Entry 6BBN (X-ray diffraction, 3.51 A resolution); this record covers chains B and E of the 6 polymer chains in the assembly.

[Chain B]
Molecule: Tubulin beta-2B chain
Source organism: Bos taurus
UniProt: Q6B856 (TBB2B_BOVIN); the author numbering skips numbers that UniProt does not, so the offset changes along the chain: 1-44 = UniProt 1-44; 47-360 = UniProt 45-358; 369-455 = UniProt 359-445
Sequence (445 residues; each row starts with the number of its first residue; note: 10 numbers in that range are skipped by the numbering (no residue carries them; nothing is unmodelled there)):
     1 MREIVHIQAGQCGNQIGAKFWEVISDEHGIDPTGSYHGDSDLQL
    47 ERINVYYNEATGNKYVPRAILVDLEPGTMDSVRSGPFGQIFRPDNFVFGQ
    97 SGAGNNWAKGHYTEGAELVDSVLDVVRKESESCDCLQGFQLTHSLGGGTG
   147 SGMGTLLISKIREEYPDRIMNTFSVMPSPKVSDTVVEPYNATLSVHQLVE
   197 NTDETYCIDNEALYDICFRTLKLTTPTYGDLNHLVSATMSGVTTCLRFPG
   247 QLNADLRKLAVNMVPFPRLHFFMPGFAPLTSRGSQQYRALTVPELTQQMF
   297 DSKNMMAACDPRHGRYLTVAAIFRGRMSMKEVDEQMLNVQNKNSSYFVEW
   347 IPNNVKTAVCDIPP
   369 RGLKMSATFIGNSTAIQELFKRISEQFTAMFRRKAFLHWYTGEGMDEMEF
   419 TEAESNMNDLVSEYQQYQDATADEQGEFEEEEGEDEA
Disordered / not traced: 442-455
Metal / ion sites: Mg2+: Glu71 (together with GDP)
Small-molecule neighbours: GDP (guanosine-5'-diphosphate): Gly10, Gln11, Cys12, Gln15, Ile16, Ala99, Asn101, Ser140, Gly142, Gly143, Gly144, Thr145, Gly146, Met172, Pro173, Val177, Ser178, Asp179, Glu183, Asn206, Tyr224, Leu227, Asn228
Swiss-Prot annotation at these positions:
  - motif: Met1 to Ile4 (MREI motif)
  - binding site (GTP): Gln11, Glu71, Ser140, Gly144, Thr145, Gly146, Asn206, Asn228
  - binding site (Mg(2+)): Glu71
  - modified residue: Ser40 (Phosphoserine), Thr57 (Phosphothreonine), Lys60 (N6-acetyllysine), Ser174 (Phosphoserine), Thr287 (Phosphothreonine), Thr292 (Phosphothreonine), Arg320 (Omega-N-methylarginine), Glu448 (5-glutamyl polyglutamate)
  - cross-link (Glycyl lysine isopeptide (Lys-Gly)): Lys60 (interchain with G-Cter in ubiquitin), Lys326 (interchain with G-Cter in ubiquitin)

[Chain E]
Molecule: Kinesin-like protein KIF2A
Source organism: Homo sapiens
UniProt: O00139 (KIF2A_HUMAN); residue numbers follow UniProt; this construct covers 153-553
Sequence (420 residues; each row starts with the number of its first residue):
   134 MGSSHHHHHHSSGLVPRGSSRRKSNCVKEVEKLQEKREKRRLQQQELREK
   184 RAQDVDATNPNYEIMCMIRDFRGSLDYRPLTTADPIDEHRICVCVRKRPL
   234 NKKETQMKDLDVITIPSKDVVMVHEPKQKVDLTRYLENQTFRFDYAFDDS
   284 APNEMVYRFTARPLVETIFERGMATCFAYGQTGSGKTHTMGGDFSGKNQD
   334 CSKGIYALAARDVFLMLKKPNYKKLELQVYATFFEIYSGKVFDLLNRKTK
   384 LRVLEDGKQQVQVVGLQEREVKCVEDVLKLIDIGNSCRTSGQTSANAHSS
   434 RSHAVFQIILRRKGKLHGKFSLIDLAGNERGADTSSADRQTRLEGAEINK
   484 SLLALKECIRALGRNKPHTPFRASKLTQVLRDSFIGENSRTCMIATISPG
   534 MASCENTLNTLRYANRVKEL
Disordered / not traced: 134-156, 214-217, 327-334, 424-429, 553
Sequence notes: expression tag (134-152)
Metal / ion sites: Mg2+: Thr320, Ser433 (together with AMP-PNP)
Small-molecule neighbours: AMP-PNP (ANP; phosphoaminophosphonic acid-adenylate ester): Arg229, Arg231, Pro232, Ala284, Gln314, Thr315, Gly316, Ser317, Gly318, Lys319, Thr320, His321, Ser432, Ser433, Leu458, Ala459, Gly460
Swiss-Prot annotation at these positions:
  - binding site (ATP): Gly313 to Thr320
  - natural variant: Ser317 (S317N: In CDCBM3), His321 (H321D: In CDCBM3)
From the paper describing this entry:
  - contacts within the chain: Arg181-Glu196 (salt bridge), Asp264-Thr266 (hydrogen bond)
  - binding site for AMP-PNP: Ser433
  - Mg2+ coordination: Ser433
  - conformationally variable residues (helix shift): Tyr195 to Leu208

[Interface between chain B and chain E]
Contacting residue pairs (19; chain B residue first):
  Phe262(B) with Lys161(E)
  Arg264(B) with Glu171(E), salt bridge
  Lys402(B) with Thr266(E), hydrogen bond
  His406(B) with Leu265(E)
  Met416(B) with Gln178(E)
  Glu420(B) with Arg174(E); Gln178(E)
  Ser423(B) with Arg174(E)
  Asn424(B) with Glu171(E), hydrogen bond; Arg174(E)
  Asp427(B) with Gln167(E); Arg170(E), salt bridge; Glu171(E); Arg174(E), salt bridge
  Glu431(B) with Glu164(E)
  Gln434(B) with Val160(E); Val163(E)
  Tyr435(B) with Lys161(E), hydrogen bond; Glu164(E), hydrogen bond
Interface residues without a listed pair, chain B (16 interface residues in all): Glu196, Arg401, Thr409, Thr419
Interface residues without a listed pair, chain E (12 interface residues in all): Asp264
Interface features reported in the paper:
  - pairs named by the authors: Asp264(E)-Lys402(B), Leu265(E)-His406(B), Thr266(E)-Lys402(B) (hydrogen bond)
  - interface residues, chain E: Val160(E), Glu164(E), Gln167(E), Glu171(E), Gln178(E)

[Overview]
Chain B and chain E form an interface of 16 and 12 residues respectively, with 4 hydrogen bonds and 3 salt
bridges. Polar contacts include Arg264(B)-Glu171(E), Asp427(B)-Arg170(E) and Asp427(B)-Arg174(E). The paper
describes contacts between Asp264(E) and Lys402(B) and Leu265(E) and His406(B); a hydrogen bond between
Thr266(E) and Lys402(B). From the paper: a binding site for AMP-PNP at Ser433(E); interface residues
Val160(E), Glu164(E) and Gln167(E) among others.
Chain B is Tubulin beta-2B chain (Bos taurus) and chain E is Kinesin-like protein KIF2A (Homo sapiens); the
structure, Crystal structure of a curved tubulin complex induced by the kinesin-13 Kif2A, was determined by
X-ray diffraction.
